4YKA - chain A; structure by X-ray diffraction, 2.80 A resolution.

== Chain A ==
Protein: ATP-dependent Clp protease adapter protein ClpS 2
From: Agrobacterium fabrum (strain C58 / ATCC 33970)
Reference sequence: Q8UD95 (CLPS2_AGRFC); residues 1-103 here = UniProt positions 1-103
Sequence (103 residues; each row starts with the number of its first residue):
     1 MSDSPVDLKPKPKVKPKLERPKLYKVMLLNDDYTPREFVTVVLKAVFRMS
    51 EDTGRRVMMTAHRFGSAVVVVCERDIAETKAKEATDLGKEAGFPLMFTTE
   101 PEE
Not modelled in the structure: 1-19, 103
Residues lining bound ligands: L-tyrosinamide (TYC): Leu28, Leu29, Asn30, Asp31, Asp32, Tyr33, Thr34, Pro35, Arg36, Val39, Met58, Ala61, His62, Leu95
Reported in the primary citation:
  - binding site for L-tyrosinamide: Leu28, Leu29, Asp31, His62
  - specificity-determining residues: Leu28
  - contacts within the chain: Leu28-Phe97
  - mutagenesis - L28A (DeltaDeltaG = -0.26 kcal/mol), R36M (DeltaDeltaG = -0.74 kcal/mol): increased binding to Ypep
  - mutagenesis - L28A (DeltaDeltaG = 0.91 kcal/mol): decreased binding to Fpep
  - mutagenesis - L28A (DeltaDeltaG = 0.30 kcal/mol): decreased binding to Wpep
  - mutagenesis - R36M (DeltaDeltaG = -0.17 kcal/mol): increased binding to Fpep
  - mutagenesis - R36M (DeltaDeltaG = -0.30 kcal/mol): increased binding to Wpep
  - specificity-determining residues: Val39, Met58, Ala61 (proposed by the authors, not directly observed)
  - mutagenesis - L28A, R36M: unchanged binding to Lpep

== Summary ==
Bound to chain A: L-tyrosinamide. The paper reports a binding site for L-tyrosinamide at Leu28, Leu29 and
Asp31 among others; L28A and R36M increase binding to Ypep.
Chain A is ATP-dependent Clp protease adapter protein ClpS 2 (Agrobacterium fabrum (strain C58 / ATCC 33970));
the structure, The structure of Agrobacterium tumefaciens ClpS2 in complex with L-tyrosinamide, was determined
by X-ray diffraction (same publication as 4YJM and 4YJX).
